PDB entry 8ROR | electron microscopy, 2.39 A resolution | chains 1 and H of the 3 polymer chains in the assembly

== Chain 1 ==
Name: Adhesin P1
Source organism: Mycoplasmoides pneumoniae M129
Reference sequence: P11311 (ADP1_MYCPN); numbering as in UniProt (aligned over 60-1516)
Chain sequence (1457 residues; each row starts with the number of its first residue):
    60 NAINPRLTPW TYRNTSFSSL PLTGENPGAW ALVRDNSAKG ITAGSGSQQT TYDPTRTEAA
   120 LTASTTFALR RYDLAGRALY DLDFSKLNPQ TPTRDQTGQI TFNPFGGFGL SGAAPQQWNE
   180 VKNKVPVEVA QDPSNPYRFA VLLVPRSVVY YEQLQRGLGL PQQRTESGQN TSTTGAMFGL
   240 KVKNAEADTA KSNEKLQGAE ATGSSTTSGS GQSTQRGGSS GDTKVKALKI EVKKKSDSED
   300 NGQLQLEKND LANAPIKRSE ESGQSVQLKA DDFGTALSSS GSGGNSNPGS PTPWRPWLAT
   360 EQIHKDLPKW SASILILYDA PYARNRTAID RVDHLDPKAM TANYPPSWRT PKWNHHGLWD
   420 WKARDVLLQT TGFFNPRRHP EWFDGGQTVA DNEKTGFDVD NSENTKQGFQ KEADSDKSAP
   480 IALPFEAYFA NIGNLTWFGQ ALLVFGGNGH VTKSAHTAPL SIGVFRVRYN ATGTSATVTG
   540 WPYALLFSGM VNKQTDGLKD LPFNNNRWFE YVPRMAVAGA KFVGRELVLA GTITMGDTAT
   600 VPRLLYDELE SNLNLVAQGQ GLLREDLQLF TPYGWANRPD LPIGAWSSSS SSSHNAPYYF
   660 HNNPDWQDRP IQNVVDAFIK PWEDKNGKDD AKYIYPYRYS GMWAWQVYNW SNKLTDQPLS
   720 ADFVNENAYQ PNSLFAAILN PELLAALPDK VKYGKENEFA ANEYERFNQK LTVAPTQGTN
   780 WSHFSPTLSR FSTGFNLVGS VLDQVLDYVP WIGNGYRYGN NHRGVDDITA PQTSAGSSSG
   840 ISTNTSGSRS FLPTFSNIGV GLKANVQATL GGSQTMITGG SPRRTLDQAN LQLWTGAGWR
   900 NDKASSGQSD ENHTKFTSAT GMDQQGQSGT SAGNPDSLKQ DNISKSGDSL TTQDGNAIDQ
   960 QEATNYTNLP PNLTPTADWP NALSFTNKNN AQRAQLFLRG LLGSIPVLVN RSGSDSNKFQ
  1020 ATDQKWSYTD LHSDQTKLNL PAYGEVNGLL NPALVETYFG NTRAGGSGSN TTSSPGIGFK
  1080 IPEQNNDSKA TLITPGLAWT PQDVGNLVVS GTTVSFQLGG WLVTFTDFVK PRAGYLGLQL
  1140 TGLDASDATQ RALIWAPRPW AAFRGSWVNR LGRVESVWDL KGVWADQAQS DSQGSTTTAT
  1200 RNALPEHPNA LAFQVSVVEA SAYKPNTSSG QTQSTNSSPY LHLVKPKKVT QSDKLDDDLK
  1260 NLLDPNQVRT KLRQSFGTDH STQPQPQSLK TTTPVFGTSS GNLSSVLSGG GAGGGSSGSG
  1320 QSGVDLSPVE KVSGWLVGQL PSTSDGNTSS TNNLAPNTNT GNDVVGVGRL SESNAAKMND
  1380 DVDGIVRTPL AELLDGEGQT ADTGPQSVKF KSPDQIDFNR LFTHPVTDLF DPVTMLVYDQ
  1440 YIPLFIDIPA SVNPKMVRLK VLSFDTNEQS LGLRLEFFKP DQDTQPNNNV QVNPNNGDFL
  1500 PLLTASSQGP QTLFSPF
Disordered / not traced: 104-106, 224-228, 264-267, 337-348, 832-846, 872-887, 925-927, 1068-1070, 1193-1201, 1227-1232, 1308-1323, 1343-1348, 1483-1492
Curated features (UniProtKB/Swiss-Prot):
  - region: Gly1403 to Ile1415 (Cytadherence epitope)

== Chain H ==
Name: Heavy Chain Fab
Source organism: Mus musculus
Notes: antibody fragment or engineered binder
Chain sequence (222 residues; numbered -5 to 216; the number before each row is that of its first residue; numbers below 1 keep their minus sign (Glu-5 is residue -5)):
    -5 EVQLQQSGPE LVKPGTSMKI SCKASGYSFT GYTMNWVKQS HGKSLEWIGL INPYNGGTNY
    55 NQKFRGTATL TVDKSSSTAY MELLSLTSED SAVYYCARSN YAYDLLMDYW GQGTSVTVSS
   115 AKTTPPSVYP LAPGSAAQTN SMVTLGCLVK GYFPEPVTVT WNSGSLSSGV HTFPAVLQSD
   175 LYTLSSSVTV PSSTWPSETV TCNVAHPASS TKVDKKIVPR DC
Cystine bridges: Cys16-Cys90, Cys141-Cys196

== Chain 1 / chain H interface ==
Residue-residue contacts (39):
  His1423(1) with Tyr48(H)
  Asp1427(1) with Tyr48(H), hydrogen bond; Asn49(H), hydrogen bond (backbone-side chain)
  Asp1430(1) with Leu44(H); Asn53(H); Tyr95(H), hydrogen bond
  Pro1431(1) with Tyr95(H), hydrophobic
  Val1432(1) with Tyr95(H), hydrophobic; Leu100(H), hydrophobic
  Thr1433(1) with Trp41(H); Leu44(H); Asn53(H), hydrogen bond
  Leu1435(1) with Asn53(H), hydrogen bond (backbone-side chain)
  Val1436(1) with Asn53(H)
  Tyr1437(1) with Leu44(H), hydrophobic; Asn46(H), hydrogen bond; Asn49(H); Gly51(H); Thr52(H); Asn53(H)
  Asp1438(1) with Thr52(H), hydrogen bond (backbone-backbone); Asn53(H); Tyr54(H); Arg59(H), salt bridge
  Gln1439(1) with Gly50(H); Gly51(H); Thr52(H), hydrogen bond (side chain-backbone)
  Tyr1440(1) with Asn49(H)
  Pro1453(1) with Arg59(H), hydrogen bond (backbone-side chain)
  Lys1454(1) with Gln56(H), hydrogen bond (backbone-side chain); Arg59(H), hydrogen bond (backbone-side chain); Gly60(H)
  Met1455(1) with Gln56(H)
  Val1456(1) with Arg59(H), hydrogen bond (backbone-side chain)
  Phe1477(1) with Gln56(H)
  Asn1494(1) with Gln56(H), hydrogen bond (side chain-backbone); Lys57(H)
  Phe1498(1) with Gln56(H); Arg59(H)
Other interface residues (no listed pair), chain 1 (22 interface residues in all): Leu1428, Ile1441, Arg1457
Other interface residues (no listed pair), chain H (18 interface residues in all): Thr27, Thr63
The authors on this interface:
  - epitope / paratope residues, chain 1: Val1425(1), Thr1426(1)

== Summary ==
22 residues of chain 1 face 18 of chain H across their interface; the contacts include 13 hydrogen bonds and 1
salt bridge. Polar contacts include Asp1438(1)-Arg59(H), Asp1427(1)-Tyr48(H) and Asp1427(1)-Asn49(H). From the
paper: epitope/paratope residues Val1425(1) and Thr1426(1).
Chain 1 is Adhesin P1 (Mycoplasmoides pneumoniae M129) and chain H is Heavy Chain Fab (Mus musculus); the
structure, Single-particle cryo-EM of Mycoplasma pneumoniae adhesin P1 complexed with the anti-adhesive Fab
fragment, was determined by electron microscopy.
